5VI8 - chains A and B of the 10 polymer chains in the assembly; structure by X-ray diffraction, 2.76 A resolution.

Chain A (and B):
Molecule: DNA-directed RNA polymerase subunit alpha
From: Mycobacterium smegmatis (strain ATCC 700084 / mc(2)155)
Notes: EC 2.7.7.6; chain B of this document is another copy of the same molecule, construct and numbering; everything in this record applies to it too
Reference sequence: A0QSL8 (RPOA_MYCS2); residue numbers follow UniProt; this construct covers 1-350
Amino-acid sequence (350 residues; each row starts with the number of its first residue):
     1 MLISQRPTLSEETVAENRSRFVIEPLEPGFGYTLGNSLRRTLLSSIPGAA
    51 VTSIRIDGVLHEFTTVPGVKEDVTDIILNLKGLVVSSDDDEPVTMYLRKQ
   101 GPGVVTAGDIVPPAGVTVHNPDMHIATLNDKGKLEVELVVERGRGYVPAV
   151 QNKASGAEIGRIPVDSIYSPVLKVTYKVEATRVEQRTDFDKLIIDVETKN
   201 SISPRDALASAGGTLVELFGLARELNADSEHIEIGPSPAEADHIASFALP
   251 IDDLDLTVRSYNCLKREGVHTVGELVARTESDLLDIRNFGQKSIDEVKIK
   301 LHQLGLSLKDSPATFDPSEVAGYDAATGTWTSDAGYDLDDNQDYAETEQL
Disordered / not traced: 182-184, 222-350 (chain B: 234-350)

Interface between chain A and chain B:
Contacting residue pairs (50):
  Met1(A) with Arg142(B), hydrogen bond (backbone-backbone); Gly143(B)
  Leu2(A) with Arg142(B); Gly143(B)
  Leu9(A) with Leu221(B); Ala222(B); Leu225(B), hydrophobic
  Glu11(A) with Leu225(B)
  Leu26(A) with Leu218(B), hydrophobic
  Glu27(A) with Arg144(B), salt bridge
  Gly29(A) with Arg40(B), hydrogen bond (backbone-side chain)
  Phe30(A) with Arg40(B); Ser44(B); Ser45(B)
  Thr33(A) with Asn36(B), hydrogen bond; Ser37(B), hydrogen bond (backbone-side chain)
  Leu34(A) with Leu218(B), hydrophobic; Phe219(B), hydrophobic
  Ser37(A) with Thr33(B); Ser37(B)
  Arg40(A) with Gly29(B); Tyr32(B); Thr33(B)
  Thr41(A) with Phe30(B)
  Ser45(A) with Phe30(B); His231(B)
  Arg144(A) with Glu27(B), salt bridge; His231(B)
  Asp206(A) with Asn226(B), hydrogen bond
  Leu208(A) with Ala222(B)
  Ala209(A) with Ala222(B); Asn226(B)
  Ser210(A) with Ser229(B)
  Gly213(A) with Arg223(B); Glu230(B)
  Thr214(A) with Glu230(B), hydrogen bond (side chain-backbone); His231(B), hydrogen bond
  Leu215(A) with Phe219(B), hydrophobic
  Val216(A) with Val216(B); Phe219(B), hydrophobic; Gly220(B)
  Glu217(A) with His231(B); Ile232(B); Glu233(B)
  Leu218(A) with Phe30(B), hydrophobic
  Phe219(A) with Leu38(B), hydrophobic; Leu215(B), hydrophobic; Phe219(B), hydrophobic
  Gly220(A) with Leu9(B)
  Leu221(A) with Ala209(B), hydrophobic
Interface residues without a listed pair, chain A (36 interface residues in all): Ile3, Phe21, Pro28, Leu38, Pro47, Arg142, Arg205, Gly212
Interface residues without a listed pair, chain B (40 interface residues in all): Met1, Leu2, Ser4, Leu34, Glu141, Val147, Tyr168, Leu208, Ala227

In short:
The interface between chain A and chain B involves 36 residues on one side and 40 on the other, with 7
hydrogen bonds and 2 salt bridges. Polar pairs include Glu27(A)-Arg144(B), Gly29(A)-Arg40(B) and
Thr33(A)-Asn36(B).
Both chains are DNA-directed RNA polymerase subunit alpha (Mycobacterium smegmatis (strain ATCC 700084 /
mc(2)155)). Entry 5VI8 (Structure of a mycobacterium smegmatis transcription initiation complex with an
upstream-fork promoter fragment) was determined by X-ray diffraction, deposited together with 5VI5.
